Entry 5TWN (X-ray diffraction, 3.04 A resolution); this record covers chain A.

Chain A:
Name: NS5B RNA- dependent RNA polymerase
Source organism: Hepatitis C virus genotype 1b (isolate Con1)
Notes: EC 2.7.7.48
Reference sequence: Q9WMX2 (POLG_HCVCO); residues 1-573 here correspond to UniProt positions 2420-2992 (UniProt number = residue number + 2419)
Amino-acid sequence (574 residues; numbered 0 to 573; the number before each row is that of its first residue; numbering starts at 0):
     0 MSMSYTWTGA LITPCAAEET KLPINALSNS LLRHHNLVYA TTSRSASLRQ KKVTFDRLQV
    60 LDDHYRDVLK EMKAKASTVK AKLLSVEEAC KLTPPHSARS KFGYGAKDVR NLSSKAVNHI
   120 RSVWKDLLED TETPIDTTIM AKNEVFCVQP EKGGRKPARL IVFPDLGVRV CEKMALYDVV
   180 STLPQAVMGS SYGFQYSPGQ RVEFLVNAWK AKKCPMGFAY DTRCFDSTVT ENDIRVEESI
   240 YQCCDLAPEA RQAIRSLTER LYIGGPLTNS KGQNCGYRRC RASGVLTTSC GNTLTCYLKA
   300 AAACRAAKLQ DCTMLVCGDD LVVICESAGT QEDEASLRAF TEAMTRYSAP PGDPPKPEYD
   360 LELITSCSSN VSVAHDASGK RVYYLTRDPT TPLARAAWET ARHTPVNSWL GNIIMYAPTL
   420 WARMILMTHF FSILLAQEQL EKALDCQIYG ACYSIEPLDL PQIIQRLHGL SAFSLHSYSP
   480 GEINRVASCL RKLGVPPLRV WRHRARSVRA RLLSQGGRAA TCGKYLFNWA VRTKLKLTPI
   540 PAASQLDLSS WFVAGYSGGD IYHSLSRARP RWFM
Disordered / not traced: 0, 15-37
Differences from the reference sequence: initiating methionine (0)
Ligand contacts: 23E ((2E)-3-(4-{[(1-{[(13-cyclohexyl-6-oxo-6,7-dihydro-5H-indolo[1,2-d][1,4]benzodiazepin-10-yl)carbonyl]amino}cyclopentyl)carbonyl]amino}phenyl)prop-2-enoic acid): L392, A393, A395, A396, T399, I424, L425, H428, F429, L492, G493, V494, P495, P496, R498, V499, W500, R503
Swiss-Prot annotation at these positions:
  - binding site (Mg(2+)): D220, D318, D319
  - modified residue (Phosphoserine): S29, S42
Reported in the primary citation:
  - binding site for the ligand 7NG: M414

Overview:
Bound to chain A: compound 23E. UniProt lists 3 Mg2+-binding residues. The paper reports a binding site for
the ligand 7NG at M414.
Chain A is NS5B RNA- dependent RNA polymerase (Hepatitis C virus genotype 1b (isolate Con1)); the structure,
CRYSTAL STRUCTURE OF THE HEPATITIS C VIRUS NS5B RNA- DEPENDENT RNA POLYMERASE IN COMPLEX WITH
5-[3-(tert-butylcarbamoyl)phenyl]-6-(ethylamino)-2-(4-fluorophenyl)-N-methylfuro[2,3-b]pyridine-3-carboxamide,
was determined by X-ray diffraction (same publication as 5TWM).
